PDB entry 8HH5 | electron microscopy, 2.90 A resolution | chains C and D of the 7 polymer chains in the assembly

# Chain C
Molecule: ATP synthase subunit alpha
From: Bacillus sp. PS3
Notes: EC 7.1.2.2
UniProtKB: A0A0M3VGF9 (A0A0M3VGF9_BACP3); numbering as in UniProt (aligned over 2-502)
Sequence (501 residues; row label = number of the first residue in the row):
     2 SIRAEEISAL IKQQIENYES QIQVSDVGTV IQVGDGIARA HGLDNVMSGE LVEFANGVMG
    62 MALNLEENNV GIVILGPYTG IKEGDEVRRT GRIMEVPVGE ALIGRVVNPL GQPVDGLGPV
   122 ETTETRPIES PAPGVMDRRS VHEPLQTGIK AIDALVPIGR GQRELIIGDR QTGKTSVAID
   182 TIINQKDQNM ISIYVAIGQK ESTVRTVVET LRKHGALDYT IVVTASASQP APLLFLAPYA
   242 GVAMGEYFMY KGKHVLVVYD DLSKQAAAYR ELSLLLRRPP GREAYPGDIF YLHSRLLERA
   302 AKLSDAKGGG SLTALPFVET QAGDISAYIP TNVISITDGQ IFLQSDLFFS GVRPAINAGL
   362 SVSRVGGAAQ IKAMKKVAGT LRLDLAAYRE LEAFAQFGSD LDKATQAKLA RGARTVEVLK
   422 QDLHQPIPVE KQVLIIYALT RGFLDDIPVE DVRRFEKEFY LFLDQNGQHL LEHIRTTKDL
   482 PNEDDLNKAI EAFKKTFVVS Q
Disordered / not traced: 2-23, 502
Construct notes: conflict Pro132 (Arg in A0A0M3VGF9), Ser193 (Cys in A0A0M3VGF9), Phe463 (Trp in A0A0M3VGF9)
Metal / ion sites: Mg2+: Thr176 (together with ATP)
Small-molecule neighbours: ATP (adenosine-5'-triphosphate): Asp170, Arg171, Gln172, Thr173, Gly174, Lys175, Thr176, Ser177, Glu320, Phe349, Arg354, Pro355, Gln422, Asp423, Leu424

# Chain D
Molecule: ATP synthase subunit beta
From: Bacillus sp. PS3
Notes: EC 7.1.2.2
UniProtKB: A0A0M4U1P9 (A0A0M4U1P9_BACP3); numbering as in UniProt (aligned over 1-473)
Sequence (484 residues; each row starts with the number of its first residue; numbers below 1 keep their minus sign (Met-10 is residue -10)):
   -10 MHHHHHHHHH HMTRGRVIQV MGPVVDVKFE NGHLPAIYNA LKIQHKARNE NEVDIDLTLE
    50 VALHLGDDTV RTIAMASTDG LIRGMEVIDT GAPISVPVGE VTLGRVFNVL GEPIDLEGDI
   110 PADARRDPIH RPAPKFEELA TEVEILETGI KVVDLLAPYI KGGKIGLFGG AGVGKTVLIQ
   170 ELIHNIAQEH GGISVFAGVG ERTREGNDLY HEMKDSGVIS KTAMVFGQMN EPPGARMRVA
   230 LTGLTMAEYF RDEQGQDVLL FIDNIFRFTQ AGSEVSALLG RMPSAVGYQP TLATEMGQLQ
   290 ERITSTAKGS ITSIQAIYVP ADDYTDPAPA TTFSHLDATT NLERKLAEMG IYPAVDPLAS
   350 TSRALAPEIV GEEHYQVARK VQQTLQRYKE LQDIIAILGM DELSDEDKLV VHRARRIQFF
   410 LSQNFHVAEQ FTGQPGSYVP VKETVRGFKE ILEGKYDHLP EDAFRLVGRI EEVVEKAKAM
   470 GVEV
Disordered / not traced: -10 to 0, 472-473
Construct notes: initiating methionine (-10); expression tag (-9 to 0)
Metal / ion sites: Mg2+: Thr165 (together with ADP, phosphate ion)
Small-molecule neighbours: ADP (adenosine-5'-diphosphate): Gly159, Ala160, Gly161, Val162, Gly163, Lys164, Thr165, Val166, Tyr341, Phe414, Ala417, Phe420

# Interface between chain C and chain D
Contacting residue pairs - 81 pairs, chain C then chain D:
  Gly43(C) - Arg72(D)  hydrogen bond (backbone-side chain)
  Leu44(C) - Arg72(D)  hydrogen bond (backbone-side chain)
  Asp45(C) - Arg72(D)
  Asn46(C) - Ile71(D)
  Val47(C) - Leu70(D)
  Val47(C) - Ile71(D)
  Met48(C) - Asn40(D)
  Met48(C) - Val42(D)  hydrophobic
  Met48(C) - Gly69(D)
  Met48(C) - Leu70(D)
  Ser49(C) - Val9(D)
  Ser49(C) - Gly69(D)  hydrogen bond (backbone-backbone)
  Ser49(C) - Leu70(D)  hydrogen bond (backbone-backbone)
  Leu64(C) - Val9(D)
  Asn65(C) - Val9(D)
  Asn65(C) - Met10(D)
  Leu66(C) - Gln8(D)
  Leu66(C) - Val9(D)  hydrogen bond (backbone-backbone)
  Leu66(C) - Leu70(D)
  Leu66(C) - Arg72(D)
  Glu67(C) - Ile7(D)
  Glu67(C) - Arg72(D)  hydrogen bond (backbone-side chain)
  Glu68(C) - Ile7(D)
  Glu68(C) - Gln8(D)  hydrogen bond
  Asn70(C) - Arg72(D)
  Val71(C) - Arg72(D)
  Arg90(C) - Asn40(D)  hydrogen bond (side chain-backbone)
  Glu130(C) - Asp68(D)
  Val136(C) - Thr192(D)
  Val136(C) - Asn196(D)
  Val136(C) - Gln217(D)
  Met137(C) - Ile103(D)
  Met137(C) - Asp104(D)
  Met137(C) - Leu105(D)  hydrophobic
  Met137(C) - Tyr199(D)  hydrophobic
  Arg139(C) - Thr192(D)
  Arg139(C) - Asn196(D)
  Ser141(C) - Asp197(D)
  Arg164(C) - Arg191(D)
  Pro280(C) - Ala266(D)
  Pro280(C) - Leu267(D)
  Pro280(C) - Gly269(D)
  Arg283(C) - Val275(D)
  Gly288(C) - Glu263(D)
  Phe291(C) - Met218(D)  hydrophobic
  Phe291(C) - Arg225(D)
  Phe291(C) - Glu263(D)
  Tyr292(C) - Asn219(D)
  Tyr292(C) - Glu220(D)
  Tyr292(C) - Pro221(D)
  Tyr292(C) - Glu263(D)
  Ser295(C) - Met218(D)  hydrogen bond (side chain-backbone)
  Glu299(C) - Thr192(D)  hydrogen bond
  Glu299(C) - Asn219(D)
  Ile335(C) - Tyr307(D)
  Ser336(C) - Arg191(D)  hydrogen bond (backbone-side chain)
  Ser336(C) - Met218(D)
  Ile337(C) - Arg191(D)  hydrogen bond (backbone-side chain)
  Thr338(C) - Arg191(D)
  Asp339(C) - Arg193(D)  salt bridge
  Ala359(C) - Arg333(D)
  Gly360(C) - Arg333(D)  hydrogen bond (backbone-side chain)
  Ser362(C) - Arg333(D)  hydrogen bond (backbone-side chain)
  Val363(C) - Gly161(D)
  Arg365(C) - Ala160(D)
  Arg365(C) - Gly161(D)
  Arg365(C) - Arg191(D)
  Arg365(C) - Glu194(D)
  Val366(C) - Arg193(D)
  Arg383(C) - Glu337(D)  salt bridge
  Leu384(C) - Glu337(D)
  Leu384(C) - Met338(D)
  Arg390(C) - Glu337(D)  salt bridge
  Phe395(C) - Asp382(D)
  Phe395(C) - Ala385(D)  hydrophobic
  Phe395(C) - Ile386(D)  hydrophobic
  Phe398(C) - Ile386(D)  hydrophobic
  Asp401(C) - Ile386(D)
  Leu402(C) - Ile386(D)  hydrophobic
  Asp403(C) - Ala385(D)
  Thr406(C) - Ala385(D)
Also at the interface, not in a pair above, chain C (64 interface residues in all): Thr91, Gly92, Ala133, Pro134, Gly135, Arg140, Val142, Arg279, Gly282, Asp289, Arg296, Asn333, Gln341, Leu361, Ala387, Leu392
Also at the interface, not in a pair above, chain D (49 interface residues in all): Gly11, Glu41, Ser66, Thr67, Gly195, Phe215, Gln259, Gly276

# Summary
64 residues of chain C and 49 residues of chain D are in contact; the contacts include 14 hydrogen bonds and 3
salt bridges. Polar pairs include Asp339(C)-Arg193(D), Arg383(C)-Glu337(D) and Arg390(C)-Glu337(D). Ligands of
chain C: ATP. Bound to chain D: ADP.
Chain C is ATP synthase subunit alpha and chain D is ATP synthase subunit beta, both from Bacillus sp. PS3;
the structure, F1 domain of FoF1-ATPase from Bacillus PS3,120 degrees,highATP, was determined by electron
microscopy, deposited together with 8HH1, 8HH2, 8HH3, 8HH4, 8HH6, 8HH7 and 5 further entries.
